Entry 2O84 (X-ray diffraction, 2.60 A resolution); this record covers chain X.

== Chain X ==
Protein: Serotransferrin
From: Homo sapiens
Notes: fragment: N-lobe
Reference sequence: P02787 (TRFE_HUMAN); residues 1-337 here correspond to UniProt positions 20-356 (UniProt number = residue number + 19)
Sequence (337 residues; row label = number of the first residue in the row):
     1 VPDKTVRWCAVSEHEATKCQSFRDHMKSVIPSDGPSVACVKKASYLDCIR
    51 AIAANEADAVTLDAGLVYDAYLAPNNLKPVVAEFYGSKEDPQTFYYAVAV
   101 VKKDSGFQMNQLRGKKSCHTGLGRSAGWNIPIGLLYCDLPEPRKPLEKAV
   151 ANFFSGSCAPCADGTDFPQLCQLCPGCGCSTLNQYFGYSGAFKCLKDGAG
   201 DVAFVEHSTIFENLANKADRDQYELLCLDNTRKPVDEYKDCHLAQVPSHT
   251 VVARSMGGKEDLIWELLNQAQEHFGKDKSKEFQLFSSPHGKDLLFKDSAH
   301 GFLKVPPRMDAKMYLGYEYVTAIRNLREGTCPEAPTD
Disordered / not traced: 1-2, 332-337
Cystine bridges: Cys9-Cys48, Cys19-Cys39, Cys118-Cys194, Cys137-Cys331, Cys158-Cys174, Cys161-Cys179, Cys171-Cys177, Cys227-Cys241
Construct notes: engineered mutation Glu206 (Lys225 in P02787)
Metal / ion sites: Fe ion: Asp63, Tyr95, Tyr188, His249 (together with carbonate ion); K+: Ala151, Asn152, Phe154, Gln169
Ligand contacts: carbonate ion (CO3): Asp63, Tyr95, Thr120, Arg124, Ser125, Ala126, Gly127, Tyr188, His249
Swiss-Prot annotation at these positions:
  - binding site (Fe(3+)): Asp63, Tyr95, Tyr188, His249
  - binding site (hydrogencarbonate): Thr120, Arg124, Ala126, Gly127
  - modified residue: Arg23 (Dimethylated arginine)
  - glycosylation: Ser32 (O-linked (GalNAc...) serine)

== In short ==
Chain X binds carbonate ion. Asp63, Tyr95, Tyr188 and His249 form the Fe ion site. The K+ site is built by
Ala151, Asn152, Phe154 and Gln169. From UniProt: 4 Fe3+-binding residues and 4 hydrogencarbonate-binding
residues.
Chain X is Serotransferrin (Homo sapiens); the structure, Crystal structure of K206E mutant of N-lobe human
transferrin, was determined by X-ray diffraction together with 2O7U from the same study.
